PDB entry 5C4X | X-ray diffraction, 4.00 A resolution | chains B and U of the 15 polymer chains in the assembly

# Chain B
Molecule: DNA-directed RNA polymerase II subunit RPB2
Source organism: Saccharomyces cerevisiae (strain ATCC 204508 / S288c)
Notes: EC 2.7.7.6
UniProt: P08518 (RPB2_YEAST); residue numbers follow UniProt; this construct covers 1-1224
Amino-acid sequence (1224 residues; each row starts with the number of its first residue):
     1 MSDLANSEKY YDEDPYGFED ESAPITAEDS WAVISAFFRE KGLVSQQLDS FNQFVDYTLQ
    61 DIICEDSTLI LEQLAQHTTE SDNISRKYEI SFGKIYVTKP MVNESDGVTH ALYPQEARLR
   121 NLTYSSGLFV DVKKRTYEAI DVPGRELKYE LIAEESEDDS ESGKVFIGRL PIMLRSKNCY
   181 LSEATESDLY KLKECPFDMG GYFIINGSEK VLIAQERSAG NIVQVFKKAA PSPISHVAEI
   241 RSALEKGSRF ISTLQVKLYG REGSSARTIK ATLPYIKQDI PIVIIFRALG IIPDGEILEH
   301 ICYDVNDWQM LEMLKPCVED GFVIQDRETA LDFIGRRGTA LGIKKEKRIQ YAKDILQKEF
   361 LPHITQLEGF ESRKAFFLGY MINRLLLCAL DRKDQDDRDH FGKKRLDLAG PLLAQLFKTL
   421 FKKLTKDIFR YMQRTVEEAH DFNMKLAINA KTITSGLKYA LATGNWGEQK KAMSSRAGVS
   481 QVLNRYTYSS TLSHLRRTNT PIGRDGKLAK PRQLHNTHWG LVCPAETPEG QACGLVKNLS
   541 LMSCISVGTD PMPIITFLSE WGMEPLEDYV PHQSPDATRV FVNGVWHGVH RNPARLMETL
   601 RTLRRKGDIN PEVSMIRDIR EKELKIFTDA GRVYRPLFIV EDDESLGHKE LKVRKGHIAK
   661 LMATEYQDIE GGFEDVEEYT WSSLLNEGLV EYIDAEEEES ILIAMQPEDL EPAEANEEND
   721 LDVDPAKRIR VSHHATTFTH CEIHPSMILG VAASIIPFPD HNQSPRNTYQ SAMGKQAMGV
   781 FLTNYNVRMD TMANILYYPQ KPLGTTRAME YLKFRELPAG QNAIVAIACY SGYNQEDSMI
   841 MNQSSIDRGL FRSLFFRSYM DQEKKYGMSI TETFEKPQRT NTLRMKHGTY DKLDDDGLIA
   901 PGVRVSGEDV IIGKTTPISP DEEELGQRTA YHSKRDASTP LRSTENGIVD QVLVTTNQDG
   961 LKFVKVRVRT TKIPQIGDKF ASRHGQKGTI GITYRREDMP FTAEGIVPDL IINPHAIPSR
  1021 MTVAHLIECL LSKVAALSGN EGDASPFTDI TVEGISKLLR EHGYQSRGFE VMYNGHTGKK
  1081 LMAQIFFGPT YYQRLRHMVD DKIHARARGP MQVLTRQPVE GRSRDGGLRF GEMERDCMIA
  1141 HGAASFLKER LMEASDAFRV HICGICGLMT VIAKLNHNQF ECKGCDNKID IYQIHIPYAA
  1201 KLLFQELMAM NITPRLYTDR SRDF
Disordered / not traced: 1-19, 153-158, 262-263, 270, 669-677, 715-725, 731-734
Bound ions: Zn2+: Cys1163, Cys1166, Cys1182, Cys1185
Reported in the primary citation:
  - binding site for Non-template strand DNA: Gly867

# Chain U
Molecule: Template strand DNA
Sequence (53 nucleotides; row label = number of the first residue in the row; numbering starts at 0):
     0 CCTACCGATA AGCAGACGAT CCTCTCGAAC CACGGACTCC TTATATACAA GCG
Disordered / not traced: 40-52

# How chain B and chain U interact
Contacting residue pairs - 25 pairs, chain B then chain U:
  Ile205(B) with DG26(U), phosphate contact
  Ser208(B) with DG26(U), hydrogen bond to the phosphate
  Lys210(B) with DC25(U), phosphate contact; DG26(U), salt bridge to the phosphate
  Arg430(B) with DC30(U), hydrogen bond to the phosphate
  Tyr459(B) with DA27(U), phosphate contact
  Thr463(B) with DA27(U), hydrogen bond to the phosphate
  Gln469(B) with DC29(U), phosphate contact
  Lys471(B) with DA28(U), salt bridge to the phosphate
  Gln531(B) with DA18(U), hydrogen bond to the base
  Thr791(B) with DC25(U), phosphate contact
  Met792(B) with DC23(U), phosphate contact; DT24(U), phosphate contact
  Arg857(B) with DT24(U), salt bridge to the phosphate
  Met868(B) with DC38(U), sugar contact
  Arg942(B) with DC23(U), salt bridge to the phosphate
  Gly1121(B) with DT22(U), phosphate contact
  Arg1122(B) with DT22(U), hydrogen bond to the phosphate; DC23(U), salt bridge to the phosphate
  Ser1123(B) with DC23(U), hydrogen bond to the phosphate
  Leu1128(B) with DC21(U), phosphate contact
  Arg1129(B) with DC20(U), salt bridge to the phosphate; DC21(U), hydrogen bond to the phosphate
  Gly1131(B) with DC20(U), phosphate contact
  Met1133(B) with DT19(U), sugar contact
Interface residues without a listed pair, chain B (24 interface residues in all): Asp1101, Gly1127, Glu1134
Interface residues without a listed pair, chain U (15 interface residues in all): DA31

# Summary
The interface between chain B and chain U involves 24 residues on one side and 15 on the other; the contacts
include 7 hydrogen bonds and 6 salt bridges. Polar pairs include Gln531(B)-DA18(U), Ser208(B)-DG26(U) and
Arg430(B)-DC30(U). Cys1163(B), Cys1166(B), Cys1182(B) and Cys1185(B) coordinate Zn2+. The paper reports a
binding site for Non-template strand DNA at Gly867(B).
Chain B is DNA-directed RNA polymerase II subunit RPB2 (Saccharomyces cerevisiae (strain ATCC 204508 / S288c))
and chain U is Template strand DNA; the structure, Crystal structure of a transcribing RNA Polymerase II
complex reveals a complete transcription bubble, was determined by X-ray diffraction (same publication as
5C3E, 5C44, 5C4A and 5C4J).
